9CAQ - chains B and S of the 14 polymer chains in the assembly; structure by electron microscopy, 3.20 A resolution.

[Chain B]
Name: DNA replication licensing factor MCM3
From: Homo sapiens
Notes: EC 3.6.4.12
Reference sequence: P25205 (MCM3_HUMAN); residues 1-808 here = UniProt positions 1-808
Amino-acid sequence (808 residues; row label = number of the first residue in the row):
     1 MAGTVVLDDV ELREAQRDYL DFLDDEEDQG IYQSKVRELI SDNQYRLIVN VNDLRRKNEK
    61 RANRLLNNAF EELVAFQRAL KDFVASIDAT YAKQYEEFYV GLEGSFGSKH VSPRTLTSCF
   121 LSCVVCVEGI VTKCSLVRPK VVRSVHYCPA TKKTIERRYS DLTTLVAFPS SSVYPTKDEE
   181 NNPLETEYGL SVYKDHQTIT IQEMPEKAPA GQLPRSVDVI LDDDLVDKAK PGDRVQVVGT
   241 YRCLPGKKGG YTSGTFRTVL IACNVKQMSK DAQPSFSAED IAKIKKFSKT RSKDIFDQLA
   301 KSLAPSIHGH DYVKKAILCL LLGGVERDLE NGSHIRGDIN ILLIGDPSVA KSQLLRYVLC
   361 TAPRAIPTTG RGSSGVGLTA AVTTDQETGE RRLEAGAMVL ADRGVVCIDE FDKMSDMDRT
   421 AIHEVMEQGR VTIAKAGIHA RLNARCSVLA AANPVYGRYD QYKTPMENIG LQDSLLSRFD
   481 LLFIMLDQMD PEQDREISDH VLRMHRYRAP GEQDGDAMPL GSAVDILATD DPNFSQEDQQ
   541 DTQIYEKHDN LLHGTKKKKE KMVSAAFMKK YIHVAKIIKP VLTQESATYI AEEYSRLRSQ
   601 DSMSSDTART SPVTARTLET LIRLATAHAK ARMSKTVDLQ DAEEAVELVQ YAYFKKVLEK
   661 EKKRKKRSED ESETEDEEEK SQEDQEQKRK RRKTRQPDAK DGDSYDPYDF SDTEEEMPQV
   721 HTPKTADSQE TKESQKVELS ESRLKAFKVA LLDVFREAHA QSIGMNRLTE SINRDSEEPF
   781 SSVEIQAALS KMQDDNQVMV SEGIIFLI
Unresolved in the structure: 1-3, 507-564, 658-808
Metal / ion sites: Mg2+: Ser352 (together with ADP) (shared with 1 residue of chain D)
Ligand contacts:
  - ADP (adenosine-5'-diphosphate), molecule 1: Ser306, Ile307, His308, Asp346, Pro347, Ser348, Val349, Ala350, Lys351, Ser352, Gln353, Asn453, Ile497, Val501
  - ADP, molecule 2: Ile335, Glu427, Gln428, Ala615, Arg616, Glu619
Swiss-Prot annotation at these positions:
  - motif: Ser477 to Asp480 (Arginine finger)
  - binding site (ADP): Gln353, Leu393, Glu394, Ala395, Ala397
  - binding site (ATP): Ala523, Arg664
  - modified residue: Ala2 (N-acetylalanine), Ser160 (Phosphoserine), Ser275 (Phosphoserine), Lys293 (N6-acetyllysine), Ser535 (Phosphoserine), Lys547 (N6-acetyllysine), Ser611 (Phosphoserine), Ser668 (Phosphoserine), Ser672 (Phosphoserine), Thr674 (Phosphothreonine), Ser681 (Phosphoserine), Tyr708 (Phosphotyrosine), Ser711 (Phosphoserine), Thr713 (Phosphothreonine), Thr722 (Phosphothreonine), Thr725 (Phosphothreonine), Ser728 (Phosphoserine), Ser734 (Phosphoserine)
  - mutagenesis: Ser535 (S535A: 50% reduction in phosphorylation by ATM or ATR)

[Chain S]
Molecule: 44-nt DNA strand
Sequence (44 nucleotides; row label = number of the first residue in the row; numbers below 1 keep their minus sign (DA-45 is residue -45)):
   -45 AAAAAAAAAA AAAAAAAAAA ATTTTTTTTT TTTTTTTTTT TTTT

[Chain B / chain S interface]
Pairs across the interface (8; chain B residue first):
  Gly246(B) - DA-29(S)  phosphate contact
  Lys247(B) - DA-29(S)  hydrogen bond to the phosphate
  Lys247(B) - DA-28(S)  salt bridge to the phosphate
  Ser253(B) - DA-30(S)  hydrogen bond to the phosphate
  Thr255(B) - DA-30(S)  hydrogen bond to the phosphate
  Thr384(B) - DA-38(S)  hydrogen bond to the phosphate
  Gln386(B) - DA-38(S)  phosphate contact
  Arg391(B) - DA-38(S)  salt bridge to the phosphate
Also at the interface, not in a pair above, chain B (8 interface residues in all): Thr383
Also at the interface, not in a pair above, chain S (5 interface residues in all): DA-39

[In short]
8 residues of chain B face 5 of chain S across their interface, with 4 hydrogen bonds and 2 salt bridges.
Polar pairs include Lys247(B)-DA-29(S), Ser253(B)-DA-30(S) and Thr255(B)-DA-30(S). Chain B binds ADP.
Chain B is DNA replication licensing factor MCM3 (Homo sapiens) and chain S is a 44-nt DNA strand; the
structure, Cryo-EM structure of a human MCM2-7 double hexamer formed from independently loaded MCM2-7 single
hexamers, was determined by electron microscopy, deposited together with 8W0E, 8W0F, 8W0G and 8W0I.
